PDB entry 2C1D | X-ray diffraction, 1.92 A resolution | chains A and B

Chain A:
Molecule: SOXA
Source organism: Paracoccus denitrificans
UniProt: O33434 (O33434_PARDE); residue numbers follow UniProt; this construct covers 27-290
Chain sequence (264 residues; numbered 27 to 290; the number before each row is that of its first residue):
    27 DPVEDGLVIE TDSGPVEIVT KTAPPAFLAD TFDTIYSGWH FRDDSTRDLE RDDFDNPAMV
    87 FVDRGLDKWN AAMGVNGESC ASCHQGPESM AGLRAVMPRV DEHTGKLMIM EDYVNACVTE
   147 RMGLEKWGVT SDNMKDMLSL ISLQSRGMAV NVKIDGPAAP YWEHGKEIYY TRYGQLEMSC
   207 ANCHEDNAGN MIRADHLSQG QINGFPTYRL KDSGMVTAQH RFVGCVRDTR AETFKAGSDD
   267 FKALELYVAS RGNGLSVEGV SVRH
Modified / non-standard residues: Cys251 (s-mercaptocysteine; CSS)
UniProt features mapped onto this chain:
  - active site: Cys251 (Cysteine persulfide intermediate)
  - binding site (Zn(2+)): Asp78, Asp81, His190, Asp266
  - binding site (heme c): Cys106, Cys109, His110, Cys143, Cys206, Cys209, His210, Cys251
  - binding site (substrate): Arg247
Glycans and other covalent adducts: heme c (HEC) linked to Cys106, Cys206
Ion coordination: Zn2+ site 1: Asp70, Asp74, His190, Asp266; Zn2+ site 2: Asp78, Asp81, Asp265; heme c Fe site 1: His110, Cys143; Zn2+ site 3: His129 (together with heme c); heme c Fe site 2: His210, Cys251
Residues lining bound ligands:
  - heme c (HEC), molecule 1: Gly64, Arg68, Tyr195, Met204, Ser205, Cys209, His210, Ile218, Asp221, His222, Leu223, Ser224, Gly226, Gln227, Ile228, Phe231, Arg247, Phe248, Cys251, Val252, Thr255, Leu270, Val274, Arg289
  - heme c (HEC), molecule 2: Trp95, Glu104, Ser105, Ser108, Cys109, His110, Met116, Leu119, Arg125, Asp127, His129, Met136, Tyr139, Val140, Cys143, Val144, Arg147, Met148, Trp153, Met163, Ile167

Chain B:
Molecule: SOXX
Source organism: Paracoccus pantotrophus
UniProt: Q9LCV0 (Q9LCV0_PARDE); residue numbers follow UniProt; this construct covers 21-157
Chain sequence (137 residues; numbered 21 to 157; the number before each row is that of its first residue):
    21 CETAPKEVVY VEGAVEASLT GAPGNPEEGV RIMTTNALGN CVACHQIGAL PDVEFPGTIA
    81 PPLDGAGDRW TEAQLRGIVA NAKMTFEGTF MPAFYKVDGF VRPGDGFSGK AGAEPLAPIL
   141 NAQQIEDVVA FLVTLKE
Glycans and other covalent adducts: heme c (HEC) linked to Cys61
Ion coordination: heme c Fe: His65, Met111
Residues lining bound ligands: heme c (HEC): Met53, Gly59, Asn60, Cys64, His65, Ile79, Ala80, Pro82, Leu83, Ala86, Arg89, Trp90, Leu95, Ile98, Val99, Phe106, Thr109, Phe110, Met111, Pro112, Phe114, Leu140, Val148, Leu152

How chain A and chain B interact:
Contacting residue pairs (58):
  Thr197(A) - Val121(B)
  Arg198(A) - Lys103(B)
  Arg198(A) - Gly108(B)  hydrogen bond (side chain-backbone)
  Arg198(A) - Thr109(B)  hydrogen bond (side chain-backbone)
  Arg198(A) - Phe110(B)
  Arg198(A) - Val121(B)
  Tyr199(A) - Val121(B)
  Tyr199(A) - Arg122(B)
  Gly200(A) - Phe120(B)
  Gly200(A) - Val121(B)  hydrogen bond (backbone-backbone)
  Gln201(A) - Lys116(B)  hydrogen bond (side chain-backbone)
  Gln201(A) - Phe120(B)
  Gln201(A) - Leu136(B)
  Gln201(A) - Ala137(B)  hydrogen bond (side chain-backbone)
  Gln201(A) - Pro138(B)
  Gln201(A) - Ile139(B)
  Leu202(A) - Pro112(B)
  Leu202(A) - Ile139(B)  hydrophobic
  Glu203(A) - Lys103(B)
  Glu203(A) - Lys116(B)  salt bridge
  Glu203(A) - Phe120(B)
  Met204(A) - Phe110(B)
  Met204(A) - Pro112(B)
  Asn208(A) - Phe110(B)
  Cys209(A) - Phe110(B)  hydrophobic
  Asn213(A) - Ile79(B)
  Asn213(A) - Phe110(B)
  Asn216(A) - Thr78(B)
  Asn216(A) - Ile79(B)
  Met217(A) - Ala63(B)
  Met217(A) - Gly77(B)
  Met217(A) - Thr78(B)  hydrogen bond (backbone-side chain)
  Met217(A) - Ile79(B)
  Ile218(A) - Ala63(B)
  Arg219(A) - Asn56(B)  hydrogen bond
  Arg219(A) - Val62(B)
  Arg219(A) - Ala63(B)  hydrogen bond (backbone-backbone)
  Arg219(A) - Glu74(B)  hydrogen bond (side chain-backbone)
  Arg219(A) - Phe75(B)  hydrogen bond (side chain-backbone)
  Ala220(A) - Phe75(B)  hydrophobic
  Arg253(A) - Phe127(B)
  Arg253(A) - Gly129(B)
  Asp254(A) - Phe127(B)
  Arg256(A) - Gly124(B)  hydrogen bond (backbone-backbone)
  Arg256(A) - Gly126(B)
  Arg256(A) - Phe127(B)
  Ala257(A) - Arg122(B)
  Ala257(A) - Gly124(B)
  Ala257(A) - Gly129(B)
  Glu258(A) - Arg122(B)  salt bridge
  Glu258(A) - Pro123(B)
  Glu258(A) - Gly124(B)
  Glu258(A) - Gly129(B)
  Glu258(A) - Lys130(B)
  Glu258(A) - Ala131(B)
  Thr259(A) - Arg122(B)  hydrogen bond (backbone-side chain)
  Thr259(A) - Gly129(B)  hydrogen bond (backbone-backbone)
  Phe260(A) - Arg122(B)
Other interface residues (no listed pair), chain A (24 interface residues in all): Leu223
Other interface residues (no listed pair), chain B (32 interface residues in all): Asn60, Cys64, Pro76, Ser128

Overview:
The interface between chain A and chain B involves 24 residues on one side and 32 on the other, with 13
hydrogen bonds and 2 salt bridges. Polar pairs include Glu203(A)-Lys116(B), Glu258(A)-Arg122(B) and
Arg198(A)-Gly108(B). Heme c is covalently linked to Cys106(A) and Cys206(A).
Chain A is SOXA (Paracoccus denitrificans) and chain B is SOXX (Paracoccus pantotrophus); the structure,
Crystal structure of SoxXA from P. pantotrophus, was determined by X-ray diffraction.
